Entry 9BWX (electron microscopy, 2.91 A resolution); this record covers chains B and D of the 4 polymer chains in the assembly.

Chain B:
Protein: Ribonucleoside-diphosphate reductase subunit alpha
Organism: Bacillus subtilis
Notes: EC 1.17.4.1
UniProtKB: P50620 (RIR1_BACSU); residue numbers follow UniProt; this construct covers 1-700
Sequence (700 residues; row label = number of the first residue in the row):
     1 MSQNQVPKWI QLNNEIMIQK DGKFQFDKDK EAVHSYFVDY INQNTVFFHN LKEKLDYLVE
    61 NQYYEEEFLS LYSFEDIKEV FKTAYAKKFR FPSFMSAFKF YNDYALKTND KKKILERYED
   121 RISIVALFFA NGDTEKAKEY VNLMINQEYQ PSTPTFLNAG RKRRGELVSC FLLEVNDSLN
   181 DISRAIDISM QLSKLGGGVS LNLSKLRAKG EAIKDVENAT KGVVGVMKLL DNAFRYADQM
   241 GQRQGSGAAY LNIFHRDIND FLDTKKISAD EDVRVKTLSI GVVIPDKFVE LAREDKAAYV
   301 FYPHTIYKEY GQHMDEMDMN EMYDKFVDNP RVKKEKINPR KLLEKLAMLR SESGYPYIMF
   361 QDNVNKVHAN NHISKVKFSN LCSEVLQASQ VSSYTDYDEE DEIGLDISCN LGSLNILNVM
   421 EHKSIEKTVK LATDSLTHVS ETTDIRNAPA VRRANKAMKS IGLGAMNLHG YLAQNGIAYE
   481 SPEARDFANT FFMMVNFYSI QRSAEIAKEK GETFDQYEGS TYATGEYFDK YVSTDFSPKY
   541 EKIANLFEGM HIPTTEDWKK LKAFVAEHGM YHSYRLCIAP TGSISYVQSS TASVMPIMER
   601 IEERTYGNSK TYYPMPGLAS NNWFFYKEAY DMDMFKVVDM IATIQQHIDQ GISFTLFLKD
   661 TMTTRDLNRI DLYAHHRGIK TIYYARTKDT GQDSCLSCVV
Disordered / not traced: 1-5, 689-700
Small-molecule neighbours:
  - ATP (adenosine-5'-triphosphate): Lys30, Val33, His34, Phe37, Asn42, Lys88, Phe89, Arg90, Phe91, Arg117
  - dTTP (TTP), molecule 1: Asp177, Ser178, Leu179, Asn180, Ile182, Leu206, Arg207, Ala212, Ile213, Lys214, Ala219, Thr220, Lys221, His304
  - dTTP (TTP), molecule 2: Lys194, Tyr236, Ala237, Asp238
What the authors report for this chain:
  - catalytic residues: Cys382 (citing earlier work)

Chain D:
Protein: Ribonucleoside-diphosphate reductase subunit beta
Organism: Bacillus subtilis
Notes: EC 1.17.4.1
UniProtKB: P50621 (RIR2_BACSU); numbering as in UniProt (aligned over 1-329)
Sequence (350 residues; numbered -20 to 329; the number before each row is that of its first residue; numbers below 1 keep their minus sign (Met-20 is residue -20)):
   -20 MGSSHHHHHH SSGLVPRGSH MMTKIYDAAN WSKHEDDFTQ MFYNQNVKQF WLPEEIALNG
    40 DLLTWKYLGK NEQDTYMKVL AGLTLLDTEQ GNTGMPIVAE HVDGHQRKAV LNFMAMMENA
   100 VHAKSYSNIF MTLAPTETIN EVFEWVKQNK YLQKKAQMIV GLYKAIQKDD EISLFKAMVA
   160 SVYLESFLFY SGFYYPLYFY GQGKLMQSGE IINLILRDEA IHGVYVGLLA QEIYNKQTEE
   220 KKAELREFAI DLLNQLYENE LEYTEDLYDQ VGLSHDVKKF IRYNANKALM NLGFDPYFEE
   280 EDINPIVLNG LNTKTKSHDF FSMKGNGYKK ATVEPLKDDD FYFEDEKEQI
Disordered / not traced: -20 to 15, 291-310, 323-329
Sequence notes: initiating methionine (-20); expression tag (-19 to 0)
Ion coordination: Mn2+ site 1: Asp66, Glu97, His101, Glu198; Mn2+ site 2: Glu97, Glu164, Glu198, His201

How chain B and chain D interact:
Pairs across the interface (28; chain B residue first):
  Ala292(B) with Phe320(D)
  Arg293(B) with Asp317(D); Phe320(D); Tyr321(D)
  Arg340(B) with Asp317(D), salt bridge; Phe320(D)
  Leu343(B) with Phe320(D), hydrophobic
  Glu344(B) with Pro314(D); Leu315(D), hydrogen bond (side chain-backbone)
  Asn608(B) with Glu279(D)
  Phe635(B) with Phe322(D), hydrophobic
  Thr663(B) with Thr311(D); Glu313(D), hydrogen bond
  Thr664(B) with Thr311(D), hydrogen bond (backbone-backbone); Val312(D); Glu313(D), hydrogen bond (side chain-backbone)
  Arg665(B) with Glu313(D); Pro314(D); Lys316(D); Asp319(D), salt bridge
  Asn668(B) with Leu315(D)
  Arg669(B) with Asp319(D); Phe322(D)
  Leu672(B) with Asp319(D); Phe320(D), hydrophobic; Phe322(D)
  Tyr673(B) with Phe322(D)
  His676(B) with Phe322(D)
Interface residues without a listed pair, chain B (16 interface residues in all): Val289
Interface residues without a listed pair, chain D (13 interface residues in all): Asp318

In short:
The interface between chain B and chain D involves 16 residues on one side and 13 on the other; the contacts
include 4 hydrogen bonds and 2 salt bridges. Among the polar pairs are Arg340(B)-Asp317(D),
Arg665(B)-Asp319(D) and Glu344(B)-Leu315(D). Bound to chain B: dTTP and ATP. From the paper: the catalytic
residue Cys382(B).
Chain B is Ribonucleoside-diphosphate reductase subunit alpha and chain D is Ribonucleoside-diphosphate
reductase subunit beta, both from Bacillus subtilis; the structure, Consensus full-complex model for
preturnover condition of Bacillus subtilis ribonucleotide reductase complex, was determined by electron
microscopy (same publication as 9BW3, 9BX2, 9BX3, 9BX6, 9BX8, 9BX9 and 39 further entries).
